7VAS - chains A and G of the 12 polymer chains in the assembly; structure by electron microscopy, 3.00 A resolution.

== Chain A ==
Molecule: V-type ATP synthase alpha chain
Organism: Thermus thermophilus HB8
Notes: EC 7.1.2.2
Reference sequence: Q56403 (VATA_THET8); residues 1-578 here = UniProt positions 1-578
Chain sequence (578 residues; row label = number of the first residue in the row):
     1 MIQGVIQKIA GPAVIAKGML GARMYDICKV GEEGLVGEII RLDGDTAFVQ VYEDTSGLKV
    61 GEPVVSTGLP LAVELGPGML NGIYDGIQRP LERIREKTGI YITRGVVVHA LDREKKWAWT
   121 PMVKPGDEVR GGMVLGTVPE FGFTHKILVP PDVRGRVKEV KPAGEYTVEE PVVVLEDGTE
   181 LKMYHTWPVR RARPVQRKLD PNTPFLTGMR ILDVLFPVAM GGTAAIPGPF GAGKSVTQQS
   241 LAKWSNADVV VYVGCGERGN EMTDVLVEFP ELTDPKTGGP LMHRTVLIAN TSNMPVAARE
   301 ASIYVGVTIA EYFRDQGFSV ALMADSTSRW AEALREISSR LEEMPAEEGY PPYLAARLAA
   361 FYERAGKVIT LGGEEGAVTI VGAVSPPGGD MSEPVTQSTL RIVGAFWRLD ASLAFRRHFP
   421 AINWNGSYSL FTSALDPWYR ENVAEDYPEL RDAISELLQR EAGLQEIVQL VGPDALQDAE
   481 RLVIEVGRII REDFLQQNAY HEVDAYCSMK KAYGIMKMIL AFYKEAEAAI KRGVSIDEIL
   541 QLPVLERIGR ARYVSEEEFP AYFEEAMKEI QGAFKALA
Construct notes: conflict Ala-232 (Ser in Q56403), Ser-235 (Thr in Q56403)
Residues lining bound ligands: ADP (adenosine-5'-diphosphate): Pro-229, Phe-230, Gly-231, Ala-232, Gly-233, Lys-234, Ser-235, Val-236, Arg-258, Glu-261, Phe-419, Pro-420, Gln-497, Asn-498, Ala-499, Tyr-500

== Chain G ==
Molecule: V-type ATP synthase subunit D
Organism: Thermus thermophilus HB8
Reference sequence: O87880 (VATD_THET8); residues 1-223 here = UniProt positions 1-223
Chain sequence (223 residues; numbered 1 to 223; the number before each row is that of its first residue):
     1 MSQVSPTRMN LLQRRGQLRL AQKGVDLLKK KRDALVAEFF GLVREAMEAR KALDQAAKEA
    61 YAALLLAQAF DGPEVVAGAA LGVPPLEGVE AEVENVWGSK VPRLKATFPD GALLSPVGTP
   121 AYTLEASRAF RRYAEALIRV ANTETRLKKI GEEIKKTTRR VNALEQVVIP GIRAQIRFIQ
   181 QVLEQRERED TFRLKRIKGK IEAREAEEEG GRPNPQVEIG AGL
Not modelled in the structure: 1-3, 210-223

== Interface between chain A and chain G ==
Pairs across the interface (12):
  Glu-342(A) / Ile-201(G)
  Glu-342(A) / Arg-204(G)  salt bridge
  Met-344(A) / Lys-198(G)
  Pro-345(A) / Leu-194(G)
  Gly-389(A) / Met-9(G)
  Asp-390(A) / Arg-8(G)
  Asp-390(A) / Met-9(G)  hydrogen bond (side chain-backbone)
  Ser-392(A) / Arg-8(G)
  Glu-466(A) / Leu-20(G)
  Leu-470(A) / Gly-24(G)
  Leu-470(A) / Arg-160(G)  hydrogen bond (backbone-side chain)
  Leu-470(A) / Leu-164(G)  hydrophobic
Interface residues without a listed pair, chain A (11 interface residues in all): Met-391, Ile-467, Val-471
Interface residues without a listed pair, chain G (14 interface residues in all): Thr-7, Leu-12, Leu-27, Leu-28

== Summary ==
11 residues of chain A face 14 of chain G across their interface; the contacts include 2 hydrogen bonds and 1
salt bridge. Polar pairs include Glu-342(A)/Arg-204(G), Asp-390(A)/Met-9(G) and Leu-470(A)/Arg-160(G). Chain A
binds ADP.
Chain A is V-type ATP synthase alpha chain and chain G is V-type ATP synthase subunit D, both from Thermus
thermophilus HB8; the structure, V1EG domain of V/A-ATPase from Thermus thermophilus at low ATP concentration,
state1-2, was determined by electron microscopy together with 7VAI, 7VAJ, 7VAK, 7VAL, 7VAM, 7VAN and 11
further entries from the same study.
